Entry 8SP6 (X-ray diffraction, 1.45 A resolution); this record covers chains A and G.

[Chain A]
Protein: Chromodomain Y-like protein 2
Organism: Homo sapiens
Reference sequence: Q8N8U2 (CDYL2_HUMAN); residue numbers follow UniProt; this construct covers 2-62
Amino-acid sequence (62 residues; each row starts with the number of its first residue):
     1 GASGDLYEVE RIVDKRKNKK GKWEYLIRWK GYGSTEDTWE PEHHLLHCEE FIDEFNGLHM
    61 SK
Disordered / not traced: 1, 59-62
Construct notes: expression tag (1)
Small-molecule neighbours: I9A ((1S,4S)-bicyclo[2.2.1]heptane): Tyr7, Tyr32, Glu36

[Chain G]
Protein: (5r0)fal(mlz)(5r5)
Amino-acid sequence (6 residues; numbered 1 to 6; the number before each row is that of its first residue):
     1 XFALKX
Modified residues: 5R0 (4-tert-butylbenzoic acid) at position 1; Lys5 (N-methyl-lysine; MLZ); 5R5 (methyl L-serinate) at position 6
Covalently attached groups: (1S,4S)-bicyclo[2.2.1]heptane (I9A) linked to Lys5

[How chain A and chain G interact]
Pairs across the interface (32; chain A residue first):
  Ser3(A) - Leu4(G)
  Gly4(A) - Leu4(G)
  Gly4(A) - Lys5(G)
  Asp5(A) - Ala3(G)
  Asp5(A) - Leu4(G)
  Asp5(A) - Lys5(G)  hydrogen bond (backbone-backbone)
  Leu6(A) - Ala3(G)
  Leu6(A) - Leu4(G)  hydrophobic
  Tyr7(A) - Phe2(G)
  Tyr7(A) - Ala3(G)  hydrogen bond (backbone-backbone)
  Tyr7(A) - Lys5(G)
  Glu8(A) - 5R0_1(G)
  Glu8(A) - Phe2(G)
  Val9(A) - 5R0_1(G)
  Val9(A) - Ala3(G)  hydrophobic
  Trp29(A) - Ala3(G)
  Trp29(A) - Lys5(G)
  Tyr32(A) - Lys5(G)
  Glu40(A) - Leu4(G)
  Glu40(A) - Lys5(G)
  Glu40(A) - 5R5_6(G)  hydrogen bond (side chain-backbone)
  His44(A) - Ala3(G)
  His44(A) - Leu4(G)  hydrogen bond (backbone-backbone)
  His44(A) - 5R5_6(G)
  Leu45(A) - Phe2(G)
  Leu45(A) - Ala3(G)  hydrophobic
  Leu46(A) - 5R0_1(G)
  Leu46(A) - Phe2(G)  hydrogen bond (backbone-backbone)
  His47(A) - 5R0_1(G)
  Cys48(A) - Phe2(G)  hydrogen bond (side chain-backbone)
  Glu50(A) - 5R0_1(G)
  Phe51(A) - 5R0_1(G)
Other interface residues (no listed pair), chain A (20 interface residues in all): Glu36, Thr38, Trp39

[Summary]
Chain A and chain G form an interface of 20 and 6 residues respectively, with 6 hydrogen bonds. Polar pairs
include Glu40(A)-5R5_6(G), Cys48(A)-Phe2(G) and Asp5(A)-Lys5(G). Ligands of chain A: compound I9A. Covalently
linked compound I9A: at Lys5(G).
Chain A is Chromodomain Y-like protein 2 (Homo sapiens) and chain G is (5r0)fal(mlz)(5r5); the structure,
Complex structure of CDYL2 with an antagonist, was determined by X-ray diffraction.
